4H63 - chains F and Q of the 6 polymer chains in the assembly; structure by X-ray diffraction, 3.40 A resolution.

[Chain F]
Name: Mediator of RNA polymerase II transcription subunit 6
Source organism: Schizosaccharomyces pombe
UniProtKB: Q9US45 (MED6_SCHPO); residues 1-180 here = UniProt positions 1-180
Sequence (183 residues; numbered -2 to 180; the number before each row is that of its first residue; numbers below 1 keep their minus sign (Gly-2 is residue -2)):
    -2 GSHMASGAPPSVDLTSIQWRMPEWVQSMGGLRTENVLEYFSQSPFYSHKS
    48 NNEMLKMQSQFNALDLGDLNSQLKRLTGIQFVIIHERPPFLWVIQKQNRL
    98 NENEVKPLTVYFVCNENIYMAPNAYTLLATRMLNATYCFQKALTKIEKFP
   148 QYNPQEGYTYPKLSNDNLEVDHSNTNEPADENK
Unresolved in the structure: -2 to 9, 53-65, 159-180
Construct notes: expression tag (-2 to 0)

[Chain Q]
Name: Mediator of RNA polymerase II transcription subunit 17
Source organism: Schizosaccharomyces pombe
UniProtKB: P87306 (MED17_SCHPO); residue numbers follow UniProt; this construct covers 78-545
Sequence (469 residues; numbered 77 to 545; the number before each row is that of its first residue):
    77 GNVLEFATLDSKRNVNDTEVESMDSQAYKKELIEQIMIAQTECSLALDMT
   127 SLLLSKFKENSIETISPFLKSTVPPSSLQFSRSQPPESKESDATLAKCWK
   177 EKSLTSSCKFLFEAKERLTSVVETEHEYYTELVKVKEASWPLFNSQGSNH
   227 LSVQYSCLGGISLGLGLIRMKPESKSFEVQSSLLYSQAALKISILNKDRD
   277 EIGSSTWSWPSQNCNSVLLKDIYKLQEILFEMDIWNSLLQEAQSCGNQGV
   327 NFTGDEILVPISDDHVVRITLETSSKNTESGFTEDKKSNEDTSTNFVTIK
   377 QEKELLKCLCDTLNAIAHILFLKHCRKSDRRSQQPELYMAIDANAPLILR
   427 PLIFYYNLNQESLEFQRWLKQRDISFKFMPNYPWEKAKDFLELENSLSIN
   477 RLSISWRIMVSNFEPAIFIQHTPTLHGTDKSVWRCKDQYSSNQFSSLKNV
   527 CQYIEHHINSLSRRSKKTE
Unresolved in the structure: 77-98, 351-368, 411-417, 504-507, 538-545
Construct notes: expression tag (77)

[Interface between chain F and chain Q]
Contacting residue pairs (41):
  His82(F) - Gln155(Q)  hydrogen bond
  Gln92(F) - Ser157(Q)
  Pro104(F) - Arg158(Q)
  Pro104(F) - Ser159(Q)
  Leu105(F) - Ser159(Q)  hydrogen bond (backbone-side chain)
  Leu105(F) - Gln160(Q)  hydrogen bond (backbone-backbone)
  Thr106(F) - Ser159(Q)
  Thr106(F) - Gln160(Q)
  Val107(F) - Ser159(Q)
  Met117(F) - Gln160(Q)
  Ala118(F) - Gln160(Q)
  Asn120(F) - Gln160(Q)
  Asn120(F) - Pro162(Q)
  Leu125(F) - Thr126(Q)
  Arg128(F) - Glu118(Q)  salt bridge
  Arg128(F) - Leu121(Q)
  Arg128(F) - Ala122(Q)
  Asn131(F) - Glu118(Q)  hydrogen bond
  Ala132(F) - Cys119(Q)  hydrophobic
  Cys135(F) - Gln111(Q)
  Cys135(F) - Ile114(Q)  hydrophobic
  Cys135(F) - Ala115(Q)
  Phe136(F) - Ala115(Q)  hydrophobic
  Lys138(F) - Gln111(Q)
  Ala139(F) - Gln111(Q)
  Ala139(F) - Ile112(Q)  hydrophobic
  Lys142(F) - Glu107(Q)  salt bridge
  Ile143(F) - Leu108(Q)  hydrophobic
  Glu144(F) - Phe186(Q)
  Phe146(F) - Met99(Q)
  Phe146(F) - Ser101(Q)
  Phe146(F) - Tyr104(Q)  hydrophobic
  Tyr149(F) - Leu194(Q)  hydrophobic
  Asn150(F) - Glu201(Q)
  Pro151(F) - Val197(Q)
  Pro151(F) - Glu201(Q)
  Gln152(F) - Glu201(Q)
  Gln152(F) - Tyr204(Q)
  Gln152(F) - Tyr205(Q)  hydrogen bond
  Gln152(F) - Asn225(Q)  hydrogen bond (backbone-side chain)
  Gln152(F) - His226(Q)
Other interface residues (no listed pair), chain F (29 interface residues in all): Pro119, Leu124, Leu130, Glu153
Other interface residues (no listed pair), chain Q (35 interface residues in all): Asp100, Met125, Pro161, Trp175, Arg193, Leu227, Arg245

[Overview]
29 residues of chain F face 35 of chain Q across their interface; the contacts include 6 hydrogen bonds and 2
salt bridges. Polar pairs include Arg128(F)-Glu118(Q), Lys142(F)-Glu107(Q) and His82(F)-Gln155(Q).
Chain F is Mediator of RNA polymerase II transcription subunit 6 and chain Q is Mediator of RNA polymerase II
transcription subunit 17, both from Schizosaccharomyces pombe; the structure, Structure of the
Schizosaccharomyces pombe Mediator head module, was determined by X-ray diffraction (same publication as 4H61
and 4H62).
